6M8S - chains G and B of the 15 polymer chains in the assembly; structure by X-ray diffraction, 3.71 A resolution.

== Chain G ==
Name: Guanine nucleotide-binding protein G(I)/G(S)/G(T) subunit beta-1
Source organism: Homo sapiens
UniProt: P62873 (GBB1_HUMAN); residues 2-340 here = UniProt positions 2-340
Sequence (350 residues; numbered -9 to 340; the number before each row is that of its first residue; numbers below 1 keep their minus sign (Met-9 is residue -9)):
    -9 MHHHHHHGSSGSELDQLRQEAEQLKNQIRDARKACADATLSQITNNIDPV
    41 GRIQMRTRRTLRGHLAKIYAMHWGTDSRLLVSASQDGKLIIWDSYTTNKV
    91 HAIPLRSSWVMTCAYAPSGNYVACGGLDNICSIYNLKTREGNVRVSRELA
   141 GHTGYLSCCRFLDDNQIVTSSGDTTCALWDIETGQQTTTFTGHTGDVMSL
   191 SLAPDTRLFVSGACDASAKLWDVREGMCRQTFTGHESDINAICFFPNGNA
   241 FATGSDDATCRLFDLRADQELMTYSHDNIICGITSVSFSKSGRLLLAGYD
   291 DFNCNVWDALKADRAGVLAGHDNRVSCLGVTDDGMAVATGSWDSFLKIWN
Not modelled in the structure: -9 to 1, 128-132
Construct notes: expression tag (-9 to 1)
Curated features (UniProtKB/Swiss-Prot):
  - modified residue: Ser2 (N-acetylserine), His266 (Phosphohistidine)
  - natural variant: Leu30 (L30F: In MRD42; uncertain significance), Arg52 (R52G: In MRD42), Gly64 (G64V: In MRD42), Asp76 (D76E: In MRD42; D76G: In MRD42), Gly77 (G77S: In MRD42), Lys78 (K78R: In MRD42), Ile80 (I80N: In MRD42; I80T: In MRD42), His91 (H91R: In MRD42; uncertain significance), Ala92 (A92T: In MRD42), Pro94 (P94S: In MRD42), Leu95 (L95P: In MRD42), Arg96 (R96L: In MRD42), 5 further natural variant entries in UniProt
Reported in the primary citation:
  - mutagenesis - R42D/R46D: decreased binding to BTB/POZ domain-containing protein KCTD12 (chain B)

== Chain B ==
Name: BTB/POZ domain-containing protein KCTD12
Source organism: Homo sapiens
UniProt: Q96CX2 (KCD12_HUMAN); numbering as in UniProt (aligned over 200-325)
Sequence (129 residues; row label = number of the first residue in the row):
   197 GPESLDGSRRSGYITIGYRGSYTIGRDAQADAKFRRVARITVCGKTSLAK
   247 EVFGDTLNESRDPDRPPERYTSRYYLKFNFLEQAFDKLSESGFHMVACSS
   297 TGTCAFASSTDQSEDKIWTSYTEYVFCRE
Not modelled in the structure: 197-205, 221-226, 301-312, 325
Construct notes: expression tag (197-199)
Curated features (UniProtKB/Swiss-Prot):
  - modified residue: Ser200 (Phosphoserine)
Reported in the primary citation:
  - mutagenesis - R232D, R257D: unchanged localization to GABAB receptors

== Interface between chain G and chain B ==
Residue-residue contacts (9):
  Glu226(G) with Phe276(B)
  Ser227(G) with Arg232(B), hydrogen bond
  Asp228(G) with Arg232(B), salt bridge
  Asp246(G) with Arg232(B), salt bridge
  Asp267(G) with Asn254(B)
  Asn268(G) with Arg235(B); Arg257(B); Tyr271(B), hydrogen bond
  Ile270(G) with Ala234(B)
Also at the interface, not in a pair above, chain G (8 interface residues in all): Arg314
Also at the interface, not in a pair above, chain B (8 interface residues in all): Thr219
Interface features reported in the paper:
  - hot spots on chain B (mutagenesis) - R232D, R257D: abolished binding to Guanine nucleotide-binding protein G(I)/G(S)/G(T) subunit beta-1 (chain G)

== Overview ==
Chain G and chain B each contribute 8 residues to their interface; the contacts include 2 hydrogen bonds and 2
salt bridges. Among the polar pairs are Asp228(G)-Arg232(B), Asp246(G)-Arg232(B) and Ser227(G)-Arg232(B). From
the paper: R232D and R257D of chain B abolish binding to Guanine nucleotide-binding protein G(I)/G(S)/G(T)
subunit beta-1 (chain G); R42D/R46D of chain G reduce binding to BTB/POZ domain-containing protein KCTD12
(chain B).
Here chain G is Guanine nucleotide-binding protein G(I)/G(S)/G(T) subunit beta-1 and chain B is BTB/POZ
domain-containing protein KCTD12, both from Homo sapiens. Entry 6M8S (Crystal structure of the KCTD12 H1
domain in complex with Gbeta1gamma2 subunits) was determined by X-ray diffraction together with 6M8R from the
same study.
